PDB entry 1K73 | X-ray diffraction, 3.01 A resolution | chains A and E of the 30 polymer chains in the assembly

# Chain A
Molecule: 23S RRNA
From: Haloarcula marismortui
Sequence (2922 nucleotides; row label = number of the first residue in the row):
     2 UUGGCUACUA UGCCAGCUGG UGGAUUGCUC GGCUCAGGCG CUGAUGAAGG ACGUGCCAAG
    62 CUGCGAUAAG CCAUGGGGAG CCGCACGGAG GCGAAGAACC AUGGAUUUCC GAAUGAGAAU
   122 CUCUCUAACA AUUGCUUCGC GCAAUGAGGA ACCCCGAGAA CUGAAACAUC UCAGUAUCGG
   182 GAGGAACAGA AAACGCAAUG UGAUGUCGUU AGUAACCGCG AGUGAACGCG AUACAGCCCA
   242 AACCGAAGCC CUCACGGGCA AUGUGGUGUC AGGGCUACCU CUCAUCAGCC GACCGUCUCG
   302 ACGAAGUCUC UUGGAACAGA GCGUGAUACA GGGUGACAAC CCCGUACUCG AGACCAGUAC
   362 GACGUGCGGU AGUGCCAGAG UAGCGGGGGU UGGAUAUCCC UCGCGAAUAA CGCAGGCAUC
   422 GACUGCGAAG GCUAAACACA ACCUGAGACC GAUAGUGAAC AAGUAGUGUG AACGAACGCU
   482 GCAAAGUACC CUCAGAAGGG AGGCGAAAUA GAGCAUGAAA UCAGUUGGCG AUCGAGCGAC
   542 AGGGCAUACA AGGUCCCUCG ACGAAUGACC GACGCGCGAG CGUCCAGUAA GACUCACGGG
   602 AAGCCGAUGU UCUGUCGUAC GUUUUGAAAA ACGAGCCAGG GAGUGUGUCU GCAUGGCAAG
   662 UCUAACCGGA GUAUCCGGGG AGGCACAGGG AAACCGACAU GGCCGCAGGG CUUUGCCCGA
   722 GGGCCGCCGU CUUCAAGGGC GGGGAGCCAU GUGGACACGA CCCGAAUCCG GACGAUCUAC
   782 GCAUGGACAA GAUGAAGCGU GCCGAAAGGC ACGUGGAAGU CUGUUAGAGU UGGUGUCCUA
   842 CAAUACCCUC UCGUGAUCUA UGUGUAGGGG UGAAAGGCCC AUCGAGUCCG GCAACAGCUG
   902 GUUCCAAUCG AAACAUGUCG AAGCAUGACC UCCGCCGAGG UAGUCUGUGA GGUAGAGCGA
   962 CCGAUUGGUG UGUCCGCCUC CGAGAGGAGU CGGCACACCU GUCAAACUCC AAACUUACAG
  1022 ACGCCGUUUG ACGCGGGGAU UCCGGUGCGC GGGGUAAGCC UGUGUACCAG GAGGGGAACA
  1082 ACCCAGAGAU AGGUUAAGGU CCCCAAGUGU GGAUUAAGUG UAAUCCUCUG AAGGUGGUCU
  1142 CGAGCCCUAG ACAGCCGGGA GGUGAGCUUA GAAGCAGCUA CCCUCUAAGA AAAGCGUAAC
  1202 AGCUUACCGG CCGAGGUUUG AGGCGCCCAA AAUGAUCGGG ACUCAAAUCC ACCACCGAGA
  1262 CCUGUCCGUA CCACUCAUAC UGGUAAUCGA GUAGAUUGGC GCUCUAAUUG GAUGGAAGUA
  1322 GGGGUGAAAA CUCCUAUGGA CCGAUUAGUG ACGAAAAUCC UGGCCAUAGU AGCAGCGAUA
  1382 GUCGGGUGAG AACCCCGACG GCCUAAUGGA UAAGGGUUCC UCAGCACUGC UGAUCAGCUG
  1442 AGGGUUAGCC GGUCCUAAGU CAUACCGCAA CUCGACUAUG ACGAAAUGGG AAACGGGUUA
  1502 AUAUUCCCGU GCCACUAUGC AGUGAAAGUU GACGCCCUGG GGUCGAUCAC GCUGGGCAUU
  1562 CGCCCAGUCG AACCGUCCAA CUCCGUGGAA GCCGUAAUGG CAGGAAGCGG ACGAACGGCG
  1622 GCAUAGGGAA ACGUGAUUCA ACCUGGGGCC CAUGAAAAGA CGAGCAUAGU GUCCGUACCG
  1682 AGAACCGACA CAGGUGUCCA UGGCGGCGAA AGCCAAGGCC UGUCGGGAGC AACCAACGUU
  1742 AGGGAAUUCG GCAAGUUAGU CCCGUACCUU CGGAAGAAGG GAUGCCUGCU CCGGAACGGA
  1802 GCAGGUCGCA GUGACUCGGA AGCUCGGACU GUCUAGUAAC AACAUAGGUG ACCGCAAAUC
  1862 CGCAAGGACU CGUACGGUCA CUGAAUCCUG CCCAGUGCAG GUAUCUGAAC ACCUCGUACA
  1922 AGAGGACGAA GGACCUGUCA ACGGCGGGGG UAACUAUGAC CCUCUUAAGG UAGCGUAGUA
  1982 CCUUGCCGCA UCAGUAGCGG CUUGCAUGAA UGGAUUAACC AGAGCUUCAC UGUCCCAACG
  2042 UUGGGCCCGG UGAACUGUAC AUUCCAGUGC GGAGUCUGGA GACACCCAGG GGGAAGCGAA
  2102 GACCCUAUGG AGCUUUACUG CAGGCUGUCG CUGAGACGUG GUCGCCGAUG UGCAGCAUAG
  2162 GUAGGAGACA CUACACAGGU ACCCGCGCUA GCGGGCCACC GAGUCAACAG UGAAAUACUA
  2222 CCCGUCGGUG ACUGCGACUC UCACUCCGGG AGGAGGACAC CGAUAGCCGG GCAGUUUGAC
  2282 UGGGGCGGUA CGCGCUCGAA AAGAUAUCGA GCGCGCCCUA UGGCUAUCUC AGCCGGGACA
  2342 GAGACCCGGC GAAGAGUGCA AGAGCAAAAG AUAGCUUGAC AGUGUUCUUC CCAACGAGGA
  2402 ACGCUGACGC GAAAGCGUGG UCUAGCGAAC CAAUUAGCCU GCUUGAUGCG GGCAAUUGAU
  2462 GACAGAAAAG CUACCCUAGG GAUAACAGAG UCGUCACUCG CAAGAGCACA UAUCGACCGA
  2522 GUGGCUUGCU ACCUCGAUGU CGGUUCCCUC CAUCCUGCCC GUGCAGAAGC GGGCAAGGGU
  2582 GAGGUUGUUC GCCUAUUAAA GGAGGUCGUG AGCUGGGUUU AGACCGUCGU GAGACAGGUC
  2642 GGCUGCUAUC UACUGGGUGU GUAAUGGUGU CUGACAAGAA CGACCGUAUA GUACGAGAGG
  2702 AACUACGGUU GGUGGCCACU GGUGUACCGG UUGUUCGAGA GAGCACGUGC CGGGUAGCCA
  2762 CGCCACACGG GGUAAGAGCU GAACGCAUCU AAGCUCGAAA CCCACUUGGA AAAGAGACAC
  2822 CGCCGAGGUC CCGCGUACAA GACGCGGUCG AUAGACUCGG GGUGUGCGCG UCGAGGUAAC
  2882 GAGACGUUAA GCCCACGAGC ACUAACAGAC CAAAGCCAUC AU
Not modelled in the structure: 2-9, 126-127, 715, 971-998, 1560, 1952-1963, 2137-2236, 2339-2343, 2665-2666, 2915-2923
Differences from the reference sequence: conflict C560 (U3155 in 3377779)
Bound ions: Mg2+ site 1 near G28 (its only coordinating residue here); Na+ site 1: C40, G41, C443; Na+ site 2: G56, A59, G61; Na+ site 3 near U108 (its only coordinating residue here); Mg2+ site 2 near U115 (its only coordinating residue here); Na+ site 4: C141, G142; Na+ site 5 near U146 (its only coordinating residue here); Mg2+ site 3: C162, U2276; K+ site 1: C162, U163, U172; Mg2+ site 4: A165, A167, C168; Na+ site 6: A165, A166, A167; Mg2+ site 5: A166, G219; 64 more Na+ sites not listed; 97 more Mg2+ sites not listed; 1 more K+ sites not listed
Ligand contacts: anisomycin (ANM): G2102, G2482, A2486, C2487, A2488, U2535, A2538, U2539, G2540, U2541, U2620

# Chain E
Name: Ribosomal protein L4
From: Haloarcula marismortui
UniProt: P12735 (RL4_HALMA); residue numbers follow UniProt; this construct covers 1-246
Amino-acid sequence (246 residues; row label = number of the first residue in the row):
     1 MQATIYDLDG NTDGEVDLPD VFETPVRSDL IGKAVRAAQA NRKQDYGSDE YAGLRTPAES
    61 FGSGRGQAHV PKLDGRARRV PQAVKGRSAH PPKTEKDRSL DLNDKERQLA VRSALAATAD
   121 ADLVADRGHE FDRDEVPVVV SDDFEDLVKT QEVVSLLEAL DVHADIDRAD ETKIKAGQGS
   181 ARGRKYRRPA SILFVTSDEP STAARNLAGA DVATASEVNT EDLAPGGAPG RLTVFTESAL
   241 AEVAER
Bound ions: Na+: Asp45, Lys96

# Interface between chain A and chain E
Contacting residue pairs (223):
  C29(A) - Gln178(E)  phosphate contact
  U30(A) - Ala181(E)  phosphate contact
  C34(A) - Gly47(E)  hydrogen bond to the sugar
  C34(A) - Ser48(E)  sugar contact
  C34(A) - Asp49(E)  phosphate contact
  U35(A) - Asp45(E)  hydrogen bond to the sugar
  U35(A) - Tyr46(E)  sugar contact
  U35(A) - Gly47(E)  sugar contact
  U35(A) - Asp49(E)  phosphate contact
  U35(A) - Thr94(E)  hydrogen bond to the phosphate
  C36(A) - Asp45(E)  sugar contact
  G326(A) - Gln151(E)  phosphate contact
  G326(A) - Asn206(E)  base contact
  A327(A) - Lys149(E)  salt bridge to the phosphate
  A327(A) - Thr150(E)  sugar contact
  A327(A) - Gln151(E)  hydrogen bond to the base
  A327(A) - Asn206(E)  hydrogen bond to the base
  A327(A) - Leu207(E)  base contact
  U328(A) - Val148(E)  phosphate contact
  U328(A) - Lys149(E)  salt bridge to the phosphate
  U328(A) - Thr150(E)  hydrogen bond to the phosphate
  U328(A) - Thr202(E)  sugar contact
  U328(A) - Arg205(E)  phosphate contact
  A329(A) - Arg205(E)  salt bridge to the phosphate
  A329(A) - Asn206(E)  phosphate contact
  C330(A) - Asp170(E)  base contact
  C330(A) - Arg188(E)  base contact
  C330(A) - Asn206(E)  hydrogen bond to the sugar
  C330(A) - Ala208(E)  base contact
  G332(A) - Tyr186(E)  phosphate contact
  G333(A) - Lys185(E)  phosphate contact
  G333(A) - Tyr186(E)  phosphate contact
  C338(A) - Ile174(E)  sugar contact
  A339(A) - Ile174(E)  phosphate contact
  A339(A) - Tyr186(E)  hydrogen bond to the phosphate
  A347(A) - Arg205(E)  hydrogen bond to the sugar
  A447(A) - Gln44(E)  hydrogen bond to the sugar
  G448(A) - Gln44(E)  hydrogen bond to the sugar
  G448(A) - Arg184(E)  hydrogen bond to the sugar
  A449(A) - Lys43(E)  base contact
  A449(A) - Gln44(E)  hydrogen bond to the phosphate
  A449(A) - Arg184(E)  phosphate contact
  C450(A) - Tyr46(E)  sugar contact
  C450(A) - Arg182(E)  salt bridge to the phosphate
  C450(A) - Arg184(E)  salt bridge to the phosphate
  C451(A) - Arg182(E)  salt bridge to the phosphate
  G452(A) - Gln178(E)  hydrogen bond to the sugar
  G452(A) - Arg182(E)  hydrogen bond to the base
  U454(A) - Val84(E)  base contact
  A455(A) - Val84(E)  phosphate contact
  A455(A) - Lys85(E)  hydrogen bond to the phosphate
  G456(A) - Ser88(E)  phosphate contact
  U457(A) - Ser48(E)  phosphate contact
  U457(A) - Asp49(E)  hydrogen bond to the phosphate
  U457(A) - Ala52(E)  phosphate contact
  U457(A) - Arg55(E)  hydrogen bond to the phosphate
  G458(A) - Tyr51(E)  phosphate contact
  G458(A) - Ala52(E)  phosphate contact
  G458(A) - Gly53(E)  hydrogen bond to the phosphate
  G458(A) - Arg55(E)  salt bridge to the phosphate
  G458(A) - Lys85(E)  hydrogen bond to the phosphate
  A459(A) - Lys85(E)  salt bridge to the phosphate
  C474(A) - Pro57(E)  phosphate contact
  C474(A) - Leu73(E)  phosphate contact
  C474(A) - Asp74(E)  hydrogen bond to the sugar
  G475(A) - Thr56(E)  hydrogen bond to the phosphate
  G475(A) - Pro57(E)  phosphate contact
  G475(A) - Leu73(E)  phosphate contact
  G475(A) - Asp74(E)  sugar contact
  A476(A) - Arg76(E)  sugar contact
  A476(A) - Arg78(E)  salt bridge to the phosphate
  A477(A) - Lys85(E)  salt bridge to the phosphate
  G640(A) - Val84(E)  base contact
  G641(A) - Gln82(E)  hydrogen bond to the base
  G642(A) - Pro81(E)  sugar contact
  G642(A) - Gln82(E)  sugar contact
  A643(A) - Ala89(E)  sugar contact
  A643(A) - His90(E)  phosphate contact
  G644(A) - His90(E)  sugar contact
  U645(A) - His90(E)  sugar contact
  U645(A) - Lys93(E)  hydrogen bond to the base
  G646(A) - Lys93(E)  sugar contact
  G646(A) - Glu95(E)  sugar contact
  G646(A) - Lys96(E)  salt bridge to the phosphate
  U647(A) - Glu95(E)  sugar contact
  U647(A) - Lys96(E)  phosphate contact
  U647(A) - Asp97(E)  hydrogen bond to the phosphate
  G656(A) - Arg27(E)  phosphate contact
  G656(A) - Leu30(E)  sugar contact
  G656(A) - Asn103(E)  base contact
  G656(A) - Glu106(E)  hydrogen bond to the base
  G657(A) - Arg27(E)  salt bridge to the phosphate
  G657(A) - Leu30(E)  sugar contact
  G657(A) - Asn103(E)  base contact
  G657(A) - Lys105(E)  sugar contact
  G657(A) - Glu106(E)  sugar contact
  C658(A) - Lys105(E)  hydrogen bond to the sugar
  U662(A) - Lys105(E)  salt bridge to the phosphate
  C663(A) - Asn103(E)  phosphate contact
  C663(A) - Lys105(E)  salt bridge to the phosphate
  U664(A) - Leu102(E)  phosphate contact
  U664(A) - Asn103(E)  phosphate contact
  U664(A) - Asp104(E)  hydrogen bond to the phosphate
  G670(A) - Glu217(E)  hydrogen bond to the base
  A671(A) - Glu217(E)  hydrogen bond to the sugar
  G672(A) - Pro200(E)  base contact
  G672(A) - Ala213(E)  base contact
  G672(A) - Thr214(E)  hydrogen bond to the base
  G672(A) - Glu217(E)  base contact
  G672(A) - Val218(E)  hydrogen bond to the base
  G672(A) - Asn219(E)  base contact
  G672(A) - Asp222(E)  hydrogen bond to the base
  A674(A) - Gln44(E)  hydrogen bond to the base
  U675(A) - Ala38(E)  hydrogen bond to the sugar
  U675(A) - Asn41(E)  phosphate contact
  U675(A) - Arg42(E)  hydrogen bond to the sugar
  C676(A) - Ala37(E)  phosphate contact
  C676(A) - Ala38(E)  phosphate contact
  C676(A) - Asn41(E)  hydrogen bond to the phosphate
  C676(A) - Glu217(E)  base contact
  C676(A) - Asn219(E)  hydrogen bond to the sugar
  C677(A) - Arg107(E)  salt bridge to the phosphate
  C677(A) - Ser216(E)  hydrogen bond to the sugar
  C677(A) - Glu217(E)  sugar contact
  C677(A) - Arg246(E)  hydrogen bond to the phosphate
  G678(A) - Arg107(E)  salt bridge to the phosphate
  G678(A) - Gln108(E)  hydrogen bond to the phosphate
  G678(A) - Arg246(E)  salt bridge to the phosphate
  C749(A) - Asn103(E)  hydrogen bond to the sugar
  A750(A) - Lys33(E)  sugar contact
  A750(A) - Asp101(E)  hydrogen bond to the sugar
  A750(A) - Asn103(E)  sugar contact
  U751(A) - Leu100(E)  phosphate contact
  U751(A) - Asp101(E)  hydrogen bond to the phosphate
  C762(A) - His90(E)  hydrogen bond to the sugar
  C763(A) - Arg87(E)  phosphate contact
  C763(A) - His90(E)  phosphate contact
  C764(A) - His69(E)  sugar contact
  C764(A) - Val80(E)  phosphate contact
  C764(A) - Pro81(E)  sugar contact
  C764(A) - Gln82(E)  hydrogen bond to the sugar
  C764(A) - Arg87(E)  salt bridge to the phosphate
  G765(A) - Ser60(E)  phosphate contact
  G765(A) - His69(E)  hydrogen bond to the sugar
  G765(A) - Pro71(E)  phosphate contact
  G765(A) - Val80(E)  phosphate contact
  A766(A) - Ser60(E)  hydrogen bond to the phosphate
  A766(A) - Gly62(E)  phosphate contact
  A766(A) - His69(E)  sugar contact
  A767(A) - Gly62(E)  phosphate contact
  C890(A) - Pro57(E)  phosphate contact
  G891(A) - Pro57(E)  phosphate contact
  A894(A) - Leu54(E)  base contact
  A894(A) - Arg87(E)  hydrogen bond to the base
  C1305(A) - Gly177(E)  phosphate contact
  C1305(A) - Gln178(E)  hydrogen bond to the phosphate
  C1305(A) - Gly179(E)  phosphate contact
  C1305(A) - Arg184(E)  hydrogen bond to the phosphate
  U1306(A) - Lys43(E)  sugar contact
  U1306(A) - Lys175(E)  salt bridge to the phosphate
  U1306(A) - Gly179(E)  phosphate contact
  U1306(A) - Arg184(E)  salt bridge to the phosphate
  A1307(A) - Gln39(E)  hydrogen bond to the sugar
  A1307(A) - Lys175(E)  salt bridge to the phosphate
  A1307(A) - Gly226(E)  sugar contact
  A1308(A) - Arg127(E)  hydrogen bond to the phosphate
  A1308(A) - Arg187(E)  salt bridge to the phosphate
  A1308(A) - Pro225(E)  sugar contact
  A1308(A) - Gly226(E)  sugar contact
  A1308(A) - Ala228(E)  sugar contact
  U1309(A) - Arg127(E)  salt bridge to the phosphate
  U1309(A) - Arg168(E)  salt bridge to the phosphate
  U1309(A) - Arg187(E)  salt bridge to the phosphate
  U1309(A) - Pro189(E)  phosphate contact
  U1309(A) - Ala190(E)  hydrogen bond to the phosphate
  U1310(A) - Gly128(E)  phosphate contact
  U1310(A) - Arg168(E)  salt bridge to the phosphate
  U1310(A) - Lys173(E)  hydrogen bond to the base
  U1310(A) - Arg187(E)  base contact
  G1311(A) - Lys173(E)  base contact
  C1342(A) - Ile174(E)  hydrogen bond to the base
  C1343(A) - Ile174(E)  hydrogen bond to the base
  C1343(A) - Lys175(E)  phosphate contact
  C1343(A) - Ala176(E)  phosphate contact
  C1343(A) - Gly177(E)  hydrogen bond to the phosphate
  G1344(A) - Lys173(E)  hydrogen bond to the base
  G1344(A) - Ala176(E)  phosphate contact
  A1345(A) - Lys173(E)  base contact
  A1348(A) - Arg36(E)  hydrogen bond to the sugar
  G1349(A) - Arg36(E)  salt bridge to the phosphate
  G1351(A) - Lys96(E)  salt bridge to the phosphate
  A1352(A) - Tyr46(E)  hydrogen bond to the phosphate
  A1352(A) - Ser48(E)  base contact
  A1352(A) - Ser88(E)  hydrogen bond to the base
  A1352(A) - His90(E)  sugar contact
  A1352(A) - Pro91(E)  sugar contact
  A1352(A) - Pro92(E)  base contact
  A1358(A) - Gln82(E)  base contact
  U1359(A) - Ser63(E)  base contact
  U1359(A) - Gly66(E)  base contact
  U1359(A) - Gln67(E)  hydrogen bond to the base
  U1359(A) - Ala68(E)  base contact
  U1359(A) - His69(E)  hydrogen bond to the base
  C1360(A) - Ala68(E)  phosphate contact
  C1360(A) - Val70(E)  sugar contact
  C1360(A) - Gln82(E)  hydrogen bond to the sugar
  C1361(A) - Val70(E)  sugar contact
  C1361(A) - Ala77(E)  phosphate contact
  C1361(A) - Gln82(E)  sugar contact
  C1361(A) - Ala83(E)  sugar contact
  C1361(A) - Val84(E)  hydrogen bond to the sugar
  U1362(A) - Arg76(E)  hydrogen bond to the phosphate
  U1362(A) - Ala77(E)  hydrogen bond to the phosphate
  U1362(A) - Val84(E)  sugar contact
  G1363(A) - Arg76(E)  salt bridge to the phosphate
  A2100(A) - Gly64(E)  sugar contact
  A2100(A) - Arg65(E)  phosphate contact
  A2100(A) - Gly66(E)  phosphate contact
  A2101(A) - Ser63(E)  sugar contact
  A2101(A) - Gly64(E)  hydrogen bond to the phosphate
  A2101(A) - Arg65(E)  hydrogen bond to the phosphate
  A2101(A) - Gly66(E)  hydrogen bond to the phosphate
  A2479(A) - Ser63(E)  phosphate contact
Other interface residues (no listed pair), chain A (95 interface residues in all): C348, G467, G680, G752, G760, A761
Other interface residues (no listed pair), chain E (120 interface residues in all): Asp29, Ala40, Phe61, Lys72, Gly75, Leu109, Val111, Val154, Thr172, Ser180, Gly183, Ala203, Val212, Glu221

# Summary
95 residues of chain A face 120 of chain E across their interface, with 71 hydrogen bonds and 29 salt bridges.
Among the polar pairs are A327(A)-Gln151(E), A327(A)-Asn206(E) and G452(A)-Arg182(E). Chain A binds
anisomycin. C40(A), G41(A) and C443(A) form the Na+ site 1.
Chain A is 23S RRNA and chain E is Ribosomal protein L4, both from Haloarcula marismortui; the structure,
Co-crystal Structure of Anisomycin Bound to the 50S Ribosomal Subunit, was determined by X-ray diffraction,
deposited together with 1KC8, 1N8R and 1NJI.
